4QMJ - chain A; structure by X-ray diffraction, 2.50 A resolution.

Chain A:
Name: Cytoskeleton-associated protein 5
From: Homo sapiens
Notes: fragment: TOG domain 4
UniProt: Q14008 (CKAP5_HUMAN); numbering as in UniProt (aligned over 846-1081)
Sequence (240 residues; each row starts with the number of its first residue):
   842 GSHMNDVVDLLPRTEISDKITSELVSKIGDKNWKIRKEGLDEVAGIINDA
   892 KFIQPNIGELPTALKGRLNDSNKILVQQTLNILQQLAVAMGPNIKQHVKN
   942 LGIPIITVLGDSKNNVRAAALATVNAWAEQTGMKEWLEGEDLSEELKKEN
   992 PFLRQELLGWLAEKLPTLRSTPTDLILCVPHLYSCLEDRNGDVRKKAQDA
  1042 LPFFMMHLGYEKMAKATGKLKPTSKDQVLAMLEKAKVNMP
Not modelled in the structure: 842-851, 1081
Differences from the reference sequence: expression tag (842-845)
Modified residues: Mse845 (selenomethionine); Mse931, Mse974, Mse1046, Mse1047, Mse1054, Mse1072, Mse1080 (selenomethionine; parent Met)

Summary:
Chain A is Cytoskeleton-associated protein 5 (Homo sapiens); the structure, The XMAP215 family drives
microtubule polymerization using a structurally diverse TOG array, was determined by X-ray diffraction,
deposited together with 4QMH and 4QMI.
